Entry 5Y60 (electron microscopy, 7.50 A resolution (low resolution: residue-level contacts below are approximate; hydrogen-bond / salt-bridge calls are withheld)); this record covers chains W and X of the 26 polymer chains in the assembly.

Chain W (and X):
Protein: V-type ATP synthase, subunit K
From: Thermus thermophilus HB8
Notes: chain X of this document is another copy of the same molecule, construct and numbering; everything in this record applies to it too
UniProt: Q5SIT7 (Q5SIT7_THET8); residues -18 to 80 here correspond to UniProt positions 1-99 (UniProt number = residue number + 19)
Sequence (99 residues; numbered -18 to 80; the number before each row is that of its first residue; numbers below 1 keep their minus sign (Met-18 is residue -18)):
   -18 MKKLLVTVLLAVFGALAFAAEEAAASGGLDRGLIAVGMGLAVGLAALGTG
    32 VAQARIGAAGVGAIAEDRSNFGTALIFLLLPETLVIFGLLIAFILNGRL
Unresolved in the structure: -18 to 4

How chain W and chain X interact:
Pairs across the interface (19):
  Gly9(W) - Ala6(X)
  Gly9(W) - Ser7(X)
  Leu10(W) - Ala6(X)
  Leu10(W) - Ser7(X)
  Asp11(W) - Ala6(X)
  Asp11(W) - Ser7(X)
  Asp11(W) - Gly8(X)
  Arg12(W) - Ala6(X)
  Gly18(W) - Gly20(X)
  Ala22(W) - Gly20(X)
  Ala22(W) - Gly24(X)
  Leu25(W) - Gly24(X)
  Ala26(W) - Gly24(X)
  Gly29(W) - Leu28(X)
  Gly29(W) - Gly31(X)
  Ala33(W) - Gly31(X)
  Arg36(W) - Ala39(X)
  Ile37(W) - Gly38(X)
  Ile37(W) - Ala39(X)
Also at the interface, not in a pair above, chain W (15 interface residues in all): Leu14, Ile15, Leu21
Also at the interface, not in a pair above, chain X (14 interface residues in all): Ala16, Val17, Val23, Ala27, Ala35

In short:
Chain W and chain X form an interface of 15 and 14 residues respectively.
Both chains are V-type ATP synthase, subunit K (Thermus thermophilus HB8). Entry 5Y60 (V/A-type
ATPase/synthase from Thermus thermophilus, rotational state 3) was determined by electron microscopy together
with 5Y5Y, 5Y5X and 5Y5Z from the same study.
